PDB entry 4XLN | X-ray diffraction, 4.00 A resolution | chains D and P of the 9 polymer chains in the assembly

== Chain D ==
Molecule: DNA-directed RNA polymerase subunit beta'
Source organism: Thermus aquaticus
Notes: EC 2.7.7.6
Reference sequence: Q9KWU6 (RPOC_THEAQ); residues 1-1524 here = UniProt positions 1-1524
Amino-acid sequence (1524 residues; each row starts with the number of its first residue):
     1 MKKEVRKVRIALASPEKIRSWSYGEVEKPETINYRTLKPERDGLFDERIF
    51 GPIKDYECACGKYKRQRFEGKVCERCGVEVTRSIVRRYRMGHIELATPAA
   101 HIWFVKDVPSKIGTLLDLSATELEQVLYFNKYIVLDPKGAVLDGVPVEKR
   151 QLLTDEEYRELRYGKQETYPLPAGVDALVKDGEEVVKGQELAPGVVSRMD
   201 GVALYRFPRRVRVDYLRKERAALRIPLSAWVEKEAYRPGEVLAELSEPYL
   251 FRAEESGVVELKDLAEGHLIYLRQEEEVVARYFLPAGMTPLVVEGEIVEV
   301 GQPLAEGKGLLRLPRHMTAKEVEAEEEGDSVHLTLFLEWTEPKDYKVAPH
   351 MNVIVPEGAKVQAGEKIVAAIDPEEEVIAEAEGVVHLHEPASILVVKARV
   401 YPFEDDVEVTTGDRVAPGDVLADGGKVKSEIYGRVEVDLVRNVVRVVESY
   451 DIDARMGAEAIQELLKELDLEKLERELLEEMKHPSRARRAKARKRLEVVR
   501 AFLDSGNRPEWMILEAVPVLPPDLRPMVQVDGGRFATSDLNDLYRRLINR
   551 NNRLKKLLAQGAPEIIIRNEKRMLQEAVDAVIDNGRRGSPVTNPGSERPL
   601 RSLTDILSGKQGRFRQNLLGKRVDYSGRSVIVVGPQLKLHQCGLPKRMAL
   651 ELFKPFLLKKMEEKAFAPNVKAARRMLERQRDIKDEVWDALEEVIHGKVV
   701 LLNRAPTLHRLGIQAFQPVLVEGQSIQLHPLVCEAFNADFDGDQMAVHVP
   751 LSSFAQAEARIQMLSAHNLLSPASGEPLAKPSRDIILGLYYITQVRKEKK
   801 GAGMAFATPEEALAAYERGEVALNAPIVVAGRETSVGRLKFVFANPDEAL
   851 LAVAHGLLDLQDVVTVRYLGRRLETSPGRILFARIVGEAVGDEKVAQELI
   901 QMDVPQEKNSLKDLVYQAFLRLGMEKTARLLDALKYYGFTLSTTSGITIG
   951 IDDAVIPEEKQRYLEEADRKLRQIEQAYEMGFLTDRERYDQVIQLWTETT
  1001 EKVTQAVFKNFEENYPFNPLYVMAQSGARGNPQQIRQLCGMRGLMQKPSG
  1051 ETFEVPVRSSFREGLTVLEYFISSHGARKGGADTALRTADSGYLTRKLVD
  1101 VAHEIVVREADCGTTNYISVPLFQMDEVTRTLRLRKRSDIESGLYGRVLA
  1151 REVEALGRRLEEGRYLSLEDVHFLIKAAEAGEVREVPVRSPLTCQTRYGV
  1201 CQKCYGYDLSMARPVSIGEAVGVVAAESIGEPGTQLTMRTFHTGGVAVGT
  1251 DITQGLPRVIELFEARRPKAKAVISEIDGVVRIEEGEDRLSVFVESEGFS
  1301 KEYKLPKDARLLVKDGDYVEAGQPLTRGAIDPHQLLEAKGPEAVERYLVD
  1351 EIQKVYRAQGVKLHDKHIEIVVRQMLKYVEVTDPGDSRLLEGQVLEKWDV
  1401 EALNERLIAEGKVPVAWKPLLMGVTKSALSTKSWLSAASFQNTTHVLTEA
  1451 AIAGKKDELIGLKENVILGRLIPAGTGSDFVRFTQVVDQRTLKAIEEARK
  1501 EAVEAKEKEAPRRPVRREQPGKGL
Unresolved in the structure: 1, 1239-1252, 1506-1524
Metal / ion sites: Zn2+ site 1: Cys58, Cys60, Cys73, Cys76; Mg2+: Asp739, Asp741, Asp743 (shared with 1 residue of chain Q); Zn2+ site 2: Cys1112, Cys1194, Cys1201, Cys1204
Reported in the primary citation:
  - binding site for the 48-nt DNA strand: Tyr34

== Chain P ==
Molecule: 48-nt DNA strand
Sequence (48 nucleotides; row label = number of the first residue in the row):
     1 GCATCCGTGAGTCGAGGGTAATAAGCACAATTTAACACTTTTGTCAAG

== How chain D and chain P interact ==
Contacting residue pairs (22):
  Arg534(D) - DT19(P)  hydrogen bond to the base
  Arg586(D) - DG7(P)  phosphate contact
  Arg586(D) - DT8(P)  salt bridge to the phosphate
  Lys610(D) - DA10(P)  salt bridge to the phosphate
  Lys610(D) - DG11(P)  salt bridge to the phosphate
  Arg615(D) - DA10(P)  salt bridge to the phosphate
  Arg615(D) - DT12(P)  salt bridge to the phosphate
  Arg622(D) - DG14(P)  salt bridge to the phosphate
  Arg628(D) - DG14(P)  sugar contact
  Ala705(D) - DT12(P)  base contact
  Pro706(D) - DG11(P)  base contact
  Thr1088(D) - DG11(P)  base contact
  Ala1089(D) - DG11(P)  phosphate contact
  Gly1092(D) - DG11(P)  sugar contact
  Tyr1093(D) - DA10(P)  sugar contact
  Tyr1093(D) - DG11(P)  sugar contact
  Arg1096(D) - DA10(P)  salt bridge to the phosphate
  Gln1441(D) - DG9(P)  phosphate contact
  Asn1442(D) - DT8(P)  phosphate contact
  Asn1442(D) - DG9(P)  hydrogen bond to the phosphate
  Thr1443(D) - DG9(P)  phosphate contact
  Thr1444(D) - DT8(P)  hydrogen bond to the phosphate
Interface residues without a listed pair, chain D (18 interface residues in all): Val108
Interface residues without a listed pair, chain P (9 interface residues in all): DC13

== In short ==
Chain D and chain P form an interface of 18 and 9 residues respectively; the contacts include 3 hydrogen bonds
and 7 salt bridges. Polar pairs include Arg534(D)-DT19(P), Asn1442(D)-DG9(P) and Thr1444(D)-DT8(P). The Zn2+
site 1 is built by Cys58(D), Cys60(D), Cys73(D) and Cys76(D). From the paper: a binding site for the 48-nt DNA
strand at Tyr34(D).
Here chain D is DNA-directed RNA polymerase subunit beta' (Thermus aquaticus) and chain P is a 48-nt DNA
strand. Entry 4XLN (Crystal structure of T. aquaticus transcription initiation complex containing bubble
promoter and RNA) was determined by X-ray diffraction (same publication as 4XLP and 4XLQ).
